7Q54 - chains A and B of the 8 polymer chains in the assembly; structure by electron microscopy, 8.90 A resolution (very low resolution: no residue pairs are listed; an interface is given only as per-side residue counts).

Chain A:
Molecule: Glyceraldehyde-3-phosphate dehydrogenase B, chloroplastic
Source organism: Spinacia oleracea
Notes: EC 1.2.1.13
UniProtKB: P12860 (G3PB_SPIOL); the construct lacks a stretch of the UniProt sequence and is renumbered around it, so the offset changes along the chain: -83 to 18 = UniProt 1-102; 19-34 = UniProt 105-120; 36-60 = UniProt 121-145; 61-122 = UniProt 147-208; 4 more segments
Amino-acid sequence (451 residues; numbered -83 to 362 plus 7 insertion-coded residues; 2 numbers in that range are skipped by the numbering (no residue carries them; nothing is unmodelled there); the number before each row is that of its first residue; a row labelled like 18A-18B holds insertion residues (18A, then the next letters in order); numbers below 1 keep their minus sign (Met-83 is residue -83)):
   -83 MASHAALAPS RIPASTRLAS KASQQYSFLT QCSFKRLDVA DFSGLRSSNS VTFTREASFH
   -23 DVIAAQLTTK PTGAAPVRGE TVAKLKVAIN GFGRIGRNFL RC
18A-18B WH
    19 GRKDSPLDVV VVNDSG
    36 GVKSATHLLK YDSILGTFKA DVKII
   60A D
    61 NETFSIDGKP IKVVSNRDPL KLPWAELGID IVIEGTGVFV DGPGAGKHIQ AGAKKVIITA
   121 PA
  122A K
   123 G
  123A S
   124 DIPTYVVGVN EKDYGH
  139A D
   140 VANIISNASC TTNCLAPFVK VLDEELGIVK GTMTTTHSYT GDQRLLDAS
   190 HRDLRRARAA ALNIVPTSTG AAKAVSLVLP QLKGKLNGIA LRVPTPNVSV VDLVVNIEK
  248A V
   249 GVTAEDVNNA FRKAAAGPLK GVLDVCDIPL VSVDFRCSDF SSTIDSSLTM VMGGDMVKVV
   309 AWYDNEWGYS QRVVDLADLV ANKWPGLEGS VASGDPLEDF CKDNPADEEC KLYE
Not modelled in the structure: -83 to -1, 335-362
Residues lining bound ligands:
  - NAD (nicotinamide-adenine-dinucleotide), molecule 1: Asn6, Gly7, Gly9, Arg10, Ile11, Gly12, Asn14, Asn31, Asn76, Arg77, Asp78, Gly95, Thr96, Gly97, Val98, Phe99, Thr119, Ala120, Ser148, Thr179, Gly180, Asp181, Asn313, Glu314, Tyr317
  - NAD, molecule 2: Arg183, Ala187, Ser188
Curated features (UniProtKB/Swiss-Prot):
  - active site: Cys149 (Nucleophile)
  - binding site (NADP(+)): Arg10, Ile11, Asp32, Arg77, Asn313
  - binding site (D-glyceraldehyde 3-phosphate): Ser148 to Thr150, Thr179, Arg195, Thr208, Gly209, Arg231
  - site: His176 (Activates thiol group during catalysis)
Reported in the primary citation:
  - catalytic residues: Cys149 (citing earlier work)

Chain B:
Molecule: Glyceraldehyde-3-phosphate dehydrogenase A, chloroplastic
Source organism: Spinacia oleracea
Notes: EC 1.2.1.13
UniProtKB: P19866 (G3PA_SPIOL); the construct lacks a stretch of the UniProt sequence and is renumbered around it, so the offset changes along the chain: -65 to 18 = UniProt 1-84; 19-34 = UniProt 87-102; 36-60 = UniProt 103-127; 61-122 = UniProt 129-190; 2 more segments
Amino-acid sequence (402 residues; each row starts with the number of its first residue; note: 2 numbers in that range are skipped by the numbering (no residue carries them; nothing is unmodelled there); a row labelled like 18A-18B holds insertion residues (18A, then the next letters in order); numbers below 1 keep their minus sign (Met-65 is residue -65); X marks 1 residue of unknown identity (built as UNK)):
   -65 MASNMLSIAN PSLRVYNKGF SEFSGLHTSS LPFGRKGSDD LMAFVSFQTN AVGGKRSSQN
    -5 GVVEAKLKVA INGFGRIGRN FLRC
18A-18B WH
    19 GRKDSPLDVV VINDTG
    36 GVKQASHLLK YDSILGTFDA DVKTA
   60A G
    61 DSAISVDGKV IKVVSDRNPV NLPWGDMGID LVIEGTGVFV DRDGAGKHLQ AGAKKVLITA
   121 PG
  122A K
   123 GDIPTYVVGV NEEGYTHADT IISNASCTTN CLAPFVKVLD QKFGIIKGTM TTTHSYTGDQ
   183 RLLDAS
   190 HRDLRRARAA CLNIVPTSTG AAKAVALVLP NLKGKLNGIA LRVPTPNVSV VDLVVQVSKK
   250 TFAEEVNAAF RESADNELKG ILSVCDEPLV SIDFRCTDVS STIDSSLTMV MGDDMVKVIA
   310 WYDNEWGYSQ RVVDLADIVA NKWQX
Not modelled in the structure: -65 to -1
Sequence notes: insertion (334)
Residues lining bound ligands: NAD (nicotinamide-adenine-dinucleotide): Asn6, Gly7, Phe8, Gly9, Arg10, Ile11, Gly12, Asn31, Asp32, Thr33, Asp76, Arg77, Leu82, Glu94, Gly95, Thr96, Gly97, Phe99, Val100, Thr119, Ala120, Ser148, Cys149, His176, Thr179, Asp181, Thr208, Arg231, Asn313, Glu314, Tyr317
Curated features (UniProtKB/Swiss-Prot):
  - active site: Cys149 (Nucleophile)
  - binding site (NADP(+)): Arg10, Ile11, Asp32, Arg77, Asn313
  - binding site (D-glyceraldehyde 3-phosphate): Ser148 to Thr150, Thr179, Arg195, Thr208, Gly209, Arg231
  - site: His176 (Activates thiol group during catalysis)

Interface between chain A and chain B:
At this resolution (9 A) residue pairs are not listed: 12 residues of chain A and 11 of chain B lie at the interface.

Summary:
The interface between chain A and chain B involves 12 residues on one side and 11 on the other. Chain A binds
NAD. Ligands of chain B: NAD. From the paper: the catalytic residue Cys149(A).
Here chain A is Glyceraldehyde-3-phosphate dehydrogenase B, chloroplastic and chain B is
Glyceraldehyde-3-phosphate dehydrogenase A, chloroplastic, both from Spinacia oleracea. Entry 7Q54 (Single
Particle Cryo-EM structure of photosynthetic A4B4-glyceraldehyde 3-phosphate dehydrogenase from Spinacia
oleracia) was determined by electron microscopy, deposited together with 7Q53, 7Q55, 7Q56 and 7Q57.
